PDB entry 8CF1 | electron microscopy, 1.82 A resolution | chains A and B of the 10 polymer chains in the assembly

# Chain A
Molecule: 16S rRNA
From: Escherichia coli BW25113
Sequence (1540 nucleotides; row label = number of the first residue in the row):
     1 AAAUUGAAGAGUUUGAUCAUGGCUCAGAUUGAACGCUGGCGGCAGGCCUA
    51 ACACAUGCAAGUCGAACGGUAACAGGAAGAAGCUUGCUUCUUUGCUGACG
   101 AGUGGCGGACGGGUGAGUAAUGUCUGGGAAACUGCCUGAUGGAGGGGGAU
   151 AACUACUGGAAACGGUAGCUAAUACCGCAUAACGUCGCAAGACCAAAGAG
   201 GGGGACCUUCGGGCCUCUUGCCAUCGGAUGUGCCCAGAUGGGAUUAGCUA
   251 GUAGGUGGGGUAACGGCUCACCUAGGCGACGAUCCCUAGCUGGUCUGAGA
   301 GGAUGACCAGCCACACUGGAACUGAGACACGGUCCAGACUCCUACGGGAG
   351 GCAGCAGUGGGGAAUAUUGCACAAUGGGCGCAAGCCUGAUGCAGCCAUGC
   401 CGCGUGUAUGAAGAAGCCCUUCGGGUUGUAAAGUACUUUCAGCGGGGAGG
   451 AAGGGAGUAAAGUUAAUACCUUUGCUCAUUGACGUUACCCGCAGAAGAAG
   501 CACCGGCUAACUCCGUGCCAGCAGCCXCGGUAAUACGGAGGGUGCAAGCG
   551 UUAAUCGGAAUUACUGGGCGUAAAGCGCACGCAGGCGGUUUGUUAAGUCA
   601 GAUGUGAAAUCCCCGGGCUCAACCUGGGAACUGCAUCUGAUACUGGCAAG
   651 CUUGAGUCUCGUAGAGGGGGGUAGAAUUCCAGGUGUAGCGGUGAAAUGCG
   701 UAGAGAUCUGGAGGAAUACCGGUGGCGAAGGCGGCCCCCUGGACGAAGAC
   751 UGACGCUCAGGUGCGAAAGCGUGGGGAGCAAACAGGAUUAGAUACCCUGG
   801 UAGUCCACGCCGUAAACGAUGUCGACUUGGAGGUUGUGCCCUUGAGGCGU
   851 GGCUUCCGGAGCUAACGCGUUAAGUCGACCGCCUGGGGAGUACGGCCGCA
   901 AGGUUAAAACUCAAAUGAAUUGACGGGGGCCCGCACAAGCGGUGGAGCAU
   951 GUGGUUUAAUUCGAUGXAACGCGAAGAACCUUACCUGGUCUUGACAUCCA
  1001 CGGAAGUUUUCAGAGAUGAGAAUGUGCCUUCGGGAACCGUGAGACAGGUG
  1051 CUGCAUGGCUGUCGUCAGCUCGUGUUGUGAAAUGUUGGGUUAAGUCCCGC
  1101 AACGAGCGCAACCCUUAUCCUUUGUUGCCAGCGGUCCGGCCGGGAACUCA
  1151 AAGGAGACUGCCAGUGAUAAACUGGAGGAAGGUGGGGAUGACGUCAAGUC
  1201 AUCAUGGCCCUUACGACCAGGGCUACACACGUGCUACAAUGGCGCAUACA
  1251 AAGAGAAGCGACCUCGCGAGAGCAAGCGGACCUCAUAAAGUGCGUCGUAG
  1301 UCCGGAUUGGAGUCUGCAACUCGACUCCAUGAAGUCGGAAUCGCUAGUAA
  1351 UCGUGGAUCAGAAUGCCACGGUGAAUACGUUCCCGGGCCUUGUACACACC
  1401 GCCCGUXACACCAUGGGAGUGGGUUGCAAAAGAAGUAGGUAGCUUAACCU
  1451 UCGGGAGGGCGCUUACCACUUUGUGAUUCAUGACUGGGGUGAAGUCGUAA
  1501 CAAGGUAACCGUAGGGGAACCUGCGGUUGGAUCACCUCCU
Not modelled in the structure: 1-918, 1404-1540
Modified residues: PSU (pseudouridine-5'-monophosphate) at position 516, G7M (N7-methyl-guanosine-5'-monophosphate) at position 527, 2MG (2N-methylguanosine-5'-monophosphate) at position 966, 5MC (5-methylcytidine-5'-monophosphate) at position 967, 2MG (2N-methylguanosine-5'-monophosphate) at position 1207, 4OC (4n,o2'-methylcytidine-5'-monophosphate) at position 1402, 5MC (5-methylcytidine-5'-monophosphate) at position 1407, UR3 (3-methyluridine-5'-monophoshate) at position 1498, 2MG (2N-methylguanosine-5'-monophosphate) at position 1516, MA6 (6N-dimethyladenosine-5'-monophoshate) at position 1518, MA6 (6N-dimethyladenosine-5'-monophoshate) at position 1519
Metal / ion sites: K+ site 1: G925, G927, U1390, U1391; Mg2+ site 1 near C934 (its only coordinating residue here); Mg2+ site 2 near A937 (its only coordinating residue here); K+ site 2: U943, G944; K+ site 3: U943, G944, G945; Mg2+ site 3: G944, G945; Mg2+ site 4: A964, U1199; K+ site 4: G971, G1233, U1364; Mg2+ site 5 near C972 (its only coordinating residue here); K+ site 5: G976, C1359, G1361, A1362; Mg2+ site 6: C979, C980, U981, G1222; Mg2+ site 7 near C980 (its only coordinating residue here); 7 more K+ sites not listed; 12 more Mg2+ sites not listed
Small-molecule neighbours: tetracycline (TAC): U965, 2MG_966, G1053, C1054, C1195, A1196, A1197, G1198
What the authors report for this chain:
  - binding site for tetracycline: C1054
  - Mg2+ coordination through a water molecule: U965, 2MG_966

# Chain B
Protein: 30S ribosomal protein S2
From: Escherichia coli BW25113
UniProtKB: P0A7V0 (RS2_ECOLI); residue numbers follow UniProt; this construct covers 1-241
Chain sequence (241 residues; numbered 1 to 241; the number before each row is that of its first residue):
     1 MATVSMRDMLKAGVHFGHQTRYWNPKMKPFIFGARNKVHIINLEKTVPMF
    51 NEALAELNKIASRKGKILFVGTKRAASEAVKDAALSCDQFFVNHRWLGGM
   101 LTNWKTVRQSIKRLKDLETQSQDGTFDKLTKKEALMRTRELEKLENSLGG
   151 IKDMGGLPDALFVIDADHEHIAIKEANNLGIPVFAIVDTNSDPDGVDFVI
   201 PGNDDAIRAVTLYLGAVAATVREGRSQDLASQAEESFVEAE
Not modelled in the structure: 1-89, 118-137, 162-167, 182-241
Swiss-Prot annotation at these positions:
  - modified residue: Lys115 (N6-succinyllysine)

# Chain A / chain B interface
Pairs across the interface (27; chain A residue first):
  G1072(A) - Thr106(B)  base contact
  U1073(A) - Asn103(B)  hydrogen bond to the sugar
  U1073(A) - Lys105(B)  hydrogen bond to the phosphate
  G1074(A) - Gly99(B)  sugar contact
  G1074(A) - Thr102(B)  hydrogen bond to the sugar
  G1074(A) - Asn103(B)  sugar contact
  U1075(A) - Thr102(B)  phosphate contact
  U1075(A) - Lys174(B)  phosphate contact
  U1076(A) - Lys174(B)  salt bridge to the phosphate
  C1098(A) - Lys143(B)  phosphate contact
  C1100(A) - Arg95(B)  sugar contact
  A1101(A) - Arg95(B)  salt bridge to the phosphate
  A1101(A) - Gly98(B)  base contact
  A1101(A) - Gly99(B)  hydrogen bond to the base
  A1101(A) - Thr102(B)  hydrogen bond to the base
  A1101(A) - Ile171(B)  base contact
  A1101(A) - Glu175(B)  base contact
  A1102(A) - Arg95(B)  hydrogen bond to the phosphate
  A1102(A) - Gly98(B)  hydrogen bond to the sugar
  A1102(A) - Asn103(B)  base contact
  C1103(A) - Arg95(B)  salt bridge to the phosphate
  C1103(A) - Leu97(B)  sugar contact
  C1103(A) - Asn103(B)  base contact
  C1103(A) - Thr106(B)  base contact
  G1104(A) - Ser110(B)  hydrogen bond to the phosphate
  A1169(A) - Arg139(B)  hydrogen bond to the sugar
  A1170(A) - Arg139(B)  salt bridge to the phosphate
Also at the interface, not in a pair above, chain A (14 interface residues in all): C1097
Also at the interface, not in a pair above, chain B (17 interface residues in all): Val107, Leu144, Asn178

# In short
14 residues of chain A and 17 residues of chain B are in contact, with 9 hydrogen bonds and 4 salt bridges.
Polar pairs include A1101(A)-Gly99(B), A1101(A)-Thr102(B) and U1073(A)-Asn103(B). Bound to chain A:
tetracycline. From the paper: a binding site for tetracycline at C1054(A); water-mediated Mg2+ coordination by
U965(A) and 2MG_966(A).
Here chain A is 16S rRNA and chain B is 30S ribosomal protein S2, both from Escherichia coli BW25113. Entry
8CF1 (Tetracycline bound to the 30S head) was determined by electron microscopy, deposited together with 8CA7,
8CAI, 8CEP, 8CF8, 8CGI, 8CGJ, 8CGR and 8CGU.
